PDB entry 8G5F | electron microscopy, 2.64 A resolution | chains J and K of the 7 polymer chains in the assembly

# Chain J
Protein: Heavy Chain of 8E3 Fab
Source organism: Mus musculus
Notes: antibody fragment or engineered binder
Amino-acid sequence (223 residues; row label = number of the first residue in the row; a row labelled like 82A-82C holds insertion residues (82A, then the next letters in order)):
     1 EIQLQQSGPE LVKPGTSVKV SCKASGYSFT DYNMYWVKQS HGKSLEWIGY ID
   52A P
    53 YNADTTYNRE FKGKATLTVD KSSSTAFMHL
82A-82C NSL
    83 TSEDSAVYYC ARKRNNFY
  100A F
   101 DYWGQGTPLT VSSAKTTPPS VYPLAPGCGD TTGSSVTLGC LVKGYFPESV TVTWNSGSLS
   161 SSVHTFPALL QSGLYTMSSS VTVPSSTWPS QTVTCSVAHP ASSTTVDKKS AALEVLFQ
Not modelled in the structure: 113-218
Disulfide bonds: Cys-22/Cys-92

# Chain K
Protein: Light Chain of 8E3 Fab
Source organism: Mus musculus
Notes: antibody fragment or engineered binder
Amino-acid sequence (213 residues; row label = number of the first residue in the row):
     1 YIVMTQSPKS MSMSLGERVT LSCRASEYVG SYVSWYQQKP EQSPKLLIYG ASNRYTGVPD
    61 RFAGSGSATD FTLTITSVQA EDLADYHCGQ TYNYPTFGGG TKLEIKRADA APTVSIFPPS
   121 SEQLTSGGAS VVCFLNNFYP KDINVKWKID GSERQNGVLN SWTDQDSKDS TYSMSSTLTL
   181 TKDEYERHNS YTCEATHKTS TSPIVKSFNR NEC
Not modelled in the structure: 106-213
Disulfide bonds: Cys-23/Cys-88

# Interface between chain J and chain K
Contacting residue pairs - 38 pairs, chain J then chain K:
  Tyr-35(J) / Pro-95(K)  hydrophobic
  Gln-39(J) / Gln-38(K)  hydrogen bond
  Gln-39(J) / His-87(K)  hydrogen bond
  Ser-44(J) / Phe-97(K)  hydrogen bond (side chain-backbone)
  Ser-44(J) / Gly-98(K)  hydrogen bond (side chain-backbone)
  Ser-44(J) / Gly-99(K)
  Leu-45(J) / His-87(K)
  Leu-45(J) / Phe-97(K)
  Trp-47(J) / Tyr-94(K)  hydrophobic
  Trp-47(J) / Pro-95(K)
  Tyr-50(J) / Tyr-94(K)  hydrophobic
  Thr-58(J) / Tyr-94(K)
  Asn-60(J) / Tyr-1(K)
  Arg-61(J) / Tyr-1(K)  hydrogen bond (backbone-side chain)
  Tyr-91(J) / Gln-38(K)  hydrogen bond
  Tyr-91(J) / Gln-42(K)
  Tyr-91(J) / Ser-43(K)
  Lys-95(J) / Thr-91(K)
  Asn-98(J) / Tyr-32(K)
  Asn-98(J) / Thr-91(K)
  Phe-99(J) / Ser-31(K)
  Phe-99(J) / Tyr-32(K)  hydrophobic
  Phe-99(J) / Ser-34(K)
  Phe-99(J) / Gly-50(K)
  Phe-99(J) / Thr-91(K)
  Tyr-100(J) / Tyr-36(K)
  Tyr-100(J) / Leu-46(K)  hydrophobic
  Tyr-100(J) / Tyr-49(K)  hydrophobic
  Phe-100A(J) / Tyr-36(K)  hydrogen bond (backbone-side chain)
  Phe-100A(J) / Thr-91(K)
  Phe-100A(J) / Pro-95(K)  hydrophobic
  Phe-100A(J) / Phe-97(K)  hydrophobic
  Asp-101(J) / Tyr-55(K)  hydrogen bond
  Trp-103(J) / Tyr-36(K)
  Trp-103(J) / Pro-44(K)
  Trp-103(J) / Phe-97(K)  hydrophobic
  Gly-104(J) / Ser-43(K)  hydrogen bond (backbone-side chain)
  Gln-105(J) / Ser-43(K)  hydrogen bond (backbone-side chain)
Other interface residues (no listed pair), chain J (23 interface residues in all): Val-37, Tyr-59, Tyr-102, Gly-106

# In short
The interface between chain J and chain K involves 23 residues on one side and 20 on the other, with 10
hydrogen bonds. Among the polar pairs are Gln-39(J)/Gln-38(K), Gln-39(J)/His-87(K) and Ser-44(J)/Phe-97(K).
Chain J is Heavy Chain of 8E3 Fab and chain K is Light Chain of 8E3 Fab, both from Mus musculus; the
structure, Native GABA-A receptor from the mouse brain, ortho-alpha1-alpha3-beta2-gamma2 subtype, in complex
with GABA and allopregnanolone, was determined by electron microscopy (same publication as 8FOI, 8G4N, 8G4O,
8G4X, 8G5G and 8G5H).
